PDB entry 6V9X | electron microscopy, 3.30 A resolution | chains B and D of the 4 polymer chains in the assembly

Chain B (and D):
Molecule: Transient receptor potential cation channel subfamily A member 1
Organism: Homo sapiens
Notes: chain D of this document is another copy of the same molecule, construct and numbering; everything in this record applies to it too
Reference sequence: O75762 (TRPA1_HUMAN); numbering as in UniProt (aligned over 1-1119)
Amino-acid sequence (1119 residues; each row starts with the number of its first residue):
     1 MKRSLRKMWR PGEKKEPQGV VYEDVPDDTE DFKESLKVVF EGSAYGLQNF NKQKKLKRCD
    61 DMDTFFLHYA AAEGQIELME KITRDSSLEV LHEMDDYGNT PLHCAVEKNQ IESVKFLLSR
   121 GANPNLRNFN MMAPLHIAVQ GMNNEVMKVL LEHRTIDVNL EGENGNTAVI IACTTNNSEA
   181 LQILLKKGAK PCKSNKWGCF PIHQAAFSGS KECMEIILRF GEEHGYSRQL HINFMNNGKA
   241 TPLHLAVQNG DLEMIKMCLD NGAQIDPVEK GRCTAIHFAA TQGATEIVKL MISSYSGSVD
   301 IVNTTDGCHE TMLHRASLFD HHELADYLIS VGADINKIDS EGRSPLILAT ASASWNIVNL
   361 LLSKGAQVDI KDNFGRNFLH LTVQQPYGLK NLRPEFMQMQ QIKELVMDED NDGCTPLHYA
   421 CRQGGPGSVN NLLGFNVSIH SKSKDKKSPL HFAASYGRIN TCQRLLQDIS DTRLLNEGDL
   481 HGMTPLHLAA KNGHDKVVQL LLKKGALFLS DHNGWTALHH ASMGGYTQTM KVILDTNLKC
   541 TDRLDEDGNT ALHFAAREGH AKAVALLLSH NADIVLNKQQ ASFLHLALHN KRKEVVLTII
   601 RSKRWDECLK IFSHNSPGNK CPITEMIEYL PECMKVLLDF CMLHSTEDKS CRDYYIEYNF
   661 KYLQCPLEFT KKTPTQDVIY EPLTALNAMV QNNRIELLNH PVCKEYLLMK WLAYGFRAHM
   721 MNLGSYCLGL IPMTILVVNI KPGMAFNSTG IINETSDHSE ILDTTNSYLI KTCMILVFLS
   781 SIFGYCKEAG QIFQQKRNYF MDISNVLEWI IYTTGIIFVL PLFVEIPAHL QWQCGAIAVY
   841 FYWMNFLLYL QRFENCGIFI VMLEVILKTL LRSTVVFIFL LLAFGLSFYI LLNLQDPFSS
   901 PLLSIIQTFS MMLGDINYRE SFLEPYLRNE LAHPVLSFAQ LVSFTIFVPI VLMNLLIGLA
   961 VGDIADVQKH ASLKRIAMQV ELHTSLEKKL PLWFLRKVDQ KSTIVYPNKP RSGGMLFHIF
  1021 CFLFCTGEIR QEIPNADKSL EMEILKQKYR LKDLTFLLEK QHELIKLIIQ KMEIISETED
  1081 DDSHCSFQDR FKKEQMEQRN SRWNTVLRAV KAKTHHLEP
Disordered / not traced: 1-446, 746-766, 791-801, 1010-1038, 1079-1119
Construct notes: engineered mutation Asp966 (Glu in O75762)
Modified positions: Cys621 (S-(2-amino-2-oxoethyl)-L-cysteine; YCM)
Swiss-Prot annotation at these positions:
  - binding site ((E)-cinnamaldehyde): Cys414, Cys421, Cys621, Cys641, Cys665, Lys710
  - binding site (Ca(2+)): Glu788, Gln791, Asn805, Glu808
  - binding site (a 1,2-diacyl-sn-glycero-3-phospho-(1D-myo-inositol)): Lys1046 to Lys1052
  - site: Lys620 (Required for C-621 reactivity), Cys621 (Essential for electrophile activation. Sensor for electrophilic agents), Pro622 (Key residue for activation by the scorpion wasabi receptor toxin), Met634 (Important residue for activation by the scorpion wasabi receptor toxin), Thr646 (Important residue for activation by the scorpion wasabi receptor toxin), Cys665 (Important for electrophile activation), Asp915 (Crucial for calcium permeation)
  - modified residue: Pro394 (4-hydroxyproline), Cys633 (Cysteine sulfenic acid (-SOH)), Cys856 (Cysteine sulfenic acid (-SOH))
  - glycosylation (N-linked (GlcNAc...) asparagine): Asn747, Asn753
  - natural variant: Asn855 (N855S: In FEPS1)
  - mutagenesis: Cys173 (C173S: Decrease in activation by hyperoxia and diallyl disulfide), Cys192 (C192S: Decrease in activation by hyperoxia and diallyl disulfide), Pro394 (P394A: Loss of answer to hypoxia and hydroxylase inhibitor DMOG, but not to AITC and hyperoxia), Lys620 (K620A: Important decrease in electrophile-evoked response), Cys621 (C621A/S: Do not exhibit detectable current upon electrophile stimulation. No change in answer to hyperoxia and diallyl disulfide. Do not exhibit detectable currents upon stimulation with agonist JT010), Pro622 (P622A: Loss of activation by the scorpion wasabi receptor toxin), Cys633 (C633S: Decrease in activation by hyperoxia and diallyl disulfide. Important decrease in activation by hyperoxia and diallyl disulfide; when associated with S-856), Met634 (M634L: Loss of activation by the scorpion wasabi receptor toxin), Cys641 (C641A/S: Decrease in electrophile-evoked and hyperoxia response; C641S: Does not affect activation by electrophiles), Thr646 (T646P: Loss of activation by the scorpion wasabi receptor toxin), Cys665 (C665A/L/S: Decrease in electrophile-evoked and hyperoxia response. Does not affect covalent agonist BITC electrophile-evoked), Glu788 (E788S: Lacks calcium-mediated potentiation but retains calcium-mediated desensitization. Lacks calcium-mediated potentiation and lacks calcium-mediated desensitization ...), 6 further mutagenesis entries in UniProt
Reported in the primary citation:
  - mutagenesis - C641S: unchanged signaling
  - mutagenesis - C665S: decreased signaling in response to IA
  - mutagenesis - C665S: unchanged signaling in response to BIA
  - mutagenesis - C641S/C665S, K671A: abolished signaling in response to IA
  - mutagenesis - C641S/C665S: unchanged binding to BIA
  - mutagenesis - K671A (EC50 = 344): decreased signaling in response to AITC
  - mutagenesis - E788S: abolished signaling in response to calcium
  - mutagenesis - E788S: abolished signaling in response to carbachol

Chain B / chain D interface:
Pairs across the interface (9; chain B residue first):
  Asn460(B) with Ser1076(D); Glu1077(D); Thr1078(D)
  Thr461(B) with Ser1076(D)
  Arg464(B) with Ser1076(D), hydrogen bond
  Ser1076(B) with Asn460(D); Arg464(D), hydrogen bond
  Glu1077(B) with Asn460(D)
  Thr1078(B) with Asn460(D)
Interface residues without a listed pair, chain B (7 interface residues in all): Gln1061
Interface residues without a listed pair, chain D (7 interface residues in all): Thr461, Gln1061

Overview:
Chain B and chain D each contribute 7 residues to their interface; the contacts include 2 hydrogen bonds. Its
one hydrogen-bonded contact is Arg464(B)-Ser1076(D). From the paper: C641S/C665S and K671A of chain B abolish
signaling in response to IA; C665S of chain B reduces signaling in response to IA; 5 substitutions were tested
in all.
Both chains are Transient receptor potential cation channel subfamily A member 1 (Homo sapiens). Entry 6V9X
(Structure of TRPA1 modified by iodoacetamide, PMAL-C8) was determined by electron microscopy, deposited
together with 6V9V, 6V9W and 6V9Y.
